2H43 - chains A and C of the 4 polymer chains in the assembly; structure by X-ray diffraction, 2.70 A resolution.

== Chain A ==
Protein: Fibrinogen alpha chain
Source organism: Homo sapiens
UniProtKB: P02671 (FIBA_HUMAN); residues 111-197 here correspond to UniProt positions 130-216 (UniProt number = residue number + 19)
Sequence (87 residues; numbered 111 to 197; the number before each row is that of its first residue):
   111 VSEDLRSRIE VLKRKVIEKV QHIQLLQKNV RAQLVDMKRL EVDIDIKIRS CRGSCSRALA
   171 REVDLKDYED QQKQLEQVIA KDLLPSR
Not modelled in the structure: 111-125, 196-197

== Chain C ==
Protein: Fibrinogen gamma chain
Source organism: Homo sapiens
UniProtKB: P02679 (FIBG_HUMAN); residues 89-407 here correspond to UniProt positions 115-433 (UniProt number = residue number + 26)
Sequence (323 residues; each row starts with the number of its first residue):
    89 MLEEIMKYEA SILTHDSSIR YLQEIYNSNN QKIVNLKEKV AQLEAQCQEP CKDTVQIHDI
   149 TGKDCQDIAN KGAKQSGLYF IKPLKANQQF LVYCEIDGSG NGWTVFQKRL DGSVDFKKNW
   209 IQYKEGFGHL SPTGTTEFWL GNEKIHLIST QSAIPYALRV ELEDWNGRTS TADYAMFKVG
   269 PEADKYRLTY AYFAGGDAGD AFDGFDFGDD PSDKFFTSHN GMQFSTWDND NDKFEGNCAE
   329 QDGSGWWMNK CHAGHLNGVY YQGGTYSKAS TPNGYDNGII WATWKTRWYS MKKTTMKIIP
   389 FNRLTIGEGQ QHHLGGAKQA GDV
Not modelled in the structure: 89-102, 393-411
Cystine bridges: Cys153-Cys182, Cys326-Cys339
Differences from the reference sequence: insertion (408-411)
Ion coordination: Ca2+ site 1: Glu132 (shared with 2 residues of chain B); Ca2+ site 2: Asp318, Asp320, Phe322, Gly324
UniProt features mapped onto this chain:
  - region: Thr374 to Glu396 (Gamma-chain polymerization, binding amino end of another fibrin alpha chain), Gly397 to Gln407 (Platelet aggregation and Staphylococcus clumping)
  - binding site (Ca(2+)): Asp318, Asp320, Phe322, Gly324
  - glycosylation: Asn308 (N-linked (GlcNAc...) asparagine)
  - cross-link: Gln398 (Isoglutamyl lysine isopeptide (Gln-Lys) (interchain with K-432)), Lys406 (Isoglutamyl lysine isopeptide (Lys-Gln) (interchain with Q-424))

== Chain A / chain C interface ==
Contacting residue pairs - 24 pairs, chain A then chain C:
  Lys129(A) - Asp104(C)
  His132(A) - Ile107(C)
  Ile133(A) - Ile107(C)  hydrophobic
  Leu136(A) - Gln111(C)
  Asn139(A) - Tyr114(C)
  Gln143(A) - Tyr114(C)  hydrogen bond (side chain-backbone)
  Gln143(A) - Asn117(C)  hydrogen bond
  Gln143(A) - Asn118(C)
  Asp146(A) - Ile121(C)
  Asp146(A) - Lys125(C)  salt bridge
  Met147(A) - Ile121(C)  hydrophobic
  Leu150(A) - Leu124(C)  hydrophobic
  Ile154(A) - Val128(C)  hydrophobic
  Lys157(A) - Val128(C)
  Lys157(A) - Glu132(C)
  Ser160(A) - Cys135(C)
  Cys161(A) - Cys135(C)  disulfide
  Gly163(A) - Glu137(C)
  Gly163(A) - Cys139(C)
  Ser164(A) - Gln134(C)  hydrogen bond (side chain-backbone)
  Ser164(A) - Cys135(C)  hydrogen bond (side chain-backbone)
  Ser164(A) - Gln136(C)  hydrogen bond (side chain-backbone)
  Ser164(A) - Glu137(C)  hydrogen bond (side chain-backbone)
  Cys165(A) - Cys135(C)  hydrophobic
Other interface residues (no listed pair), chain A (18 interface residues in all): Asp153, Ile158
Other interface residues (no listed pair), chain C (18 interface residues in all): Leu131, Pro138
Disulfides between the chains: Cys161(A)-Cys135(C)

== Summary ==
The chain A/chain C interface involves 18 residues from each chain, with 1 disulfide bond, 6 hydrogen bonds
and 1 salt bridge. Polar pairs include Asp146(A)-Lys125(C), Gln143(A)-Tyr114(C) and Gln143(A)-Asn117(C). From
UniProt: 4 Ca2+-binding residues on chain C.
Here chain A is Fibrinogen alpha chain and chain C is Fibrinogen gamma chain, both from Homo sapiens. Entry
2H43 (Crystal Structure of Human Fragment D Complexed with Ala-His-Arg-Pro-amide) was determined by X-ray
diffraction.
